PDB entry 1RHQ | X-ray diffraction, 3.00 A resolution | chains B and E of the 4 polymer chains in the assembly

Chain B (and E):
Protein: Caspase-3
From: Homo sapiens
Notes: EC 3.4.22.-; fragment: p12 subunit; chain E of this document is another copy of the same molecule, construct and numbering; everything in this record applies to it too
UniProtKB: P42574 (ICE3_HUMAN); the construct has insertions or renumbered stretches relative to UniProt, so the offset changes along the chain: 310-379 = UniProt 176-245; 382-390 = UniProt 258-266; 392-402 = UniProt 267-277
Chain sequence (102 residues; numbered 310 to 402 plus 10 insertion-coded residues; 1 number in that range is skipped by the numbering (no residue carries it; nothing is unmodelled there); the number before each row is that of its first residue; a row labelled like 381A-381I holds insertion residues (381A, then the next letters in order)):
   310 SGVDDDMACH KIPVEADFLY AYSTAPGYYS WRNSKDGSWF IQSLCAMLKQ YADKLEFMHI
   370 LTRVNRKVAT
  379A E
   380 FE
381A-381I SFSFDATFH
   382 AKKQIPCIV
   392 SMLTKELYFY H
Disordered / not traced: 310-319, 402
Construct notes: variant Glu324 (Asp190 in P42574)
Ligand contacts: 0ZZ (5-S-benzyl-3-({N-[(5-bromo-2-methoxyphenyl)acetyl]-L-valyl}amino)-2,3-dideoxy-5-thio-D-erythro-pentonic acid): Tyr338, Ser339, Trp340, Arg341, Ser381A, Phe381B, Ser381C, Phe381H
Curated features (UniProtKB/Swiss-Prot):
  - modified residue: Arg341 (Microbial infection: ADP-riboxanated arginine)

How chain B and chain E interact:
Contacting residue pairs - 43 pairs, chain B then chain E:
  Lys320(B) with Glu381(E), salt bridge; Ala382(E); Lys384(E)
  Pro322(B) with Ala378(E); Lys384(E); Gln385(E)
  Glu324(B) with Tyr337(E), hydrogen bond; Ile386(E)
  Ala325(B) with Ile386(E), hydrophobic
  Ala334(B) with Met393(E), hydrophobic
  Tyr337(B) with Glu324(E), hydrogen bond
  Glu365(B) with His368(E), salt bridge
  His368(B) with Glu365(E), salt bridge; His368(E); Glu397(E), salt bridge
  Thr371(B) with Thr395(E); Lys396(E)
  Asn374(B) with Leu394(E)
  Arg375(B) with Thr395(E), hydrogen bond (side chain-backbone); Lys396(E)
  Ala378(B) with Pro322(E)
  Glu381(B) with Lys320(E), salt bridge
  Ala382(B) with Lys320(E)
  Lys384(B) with Lys320(E); Pro322(E)
  Gln385(B) with Pro322(E)
  Ile386(B) with Glu324(E); Ala325(E), hydrophobic; Met393(E)
  Ile389(B) with Ile389(E); Val390(E); Ser392(E), hydrogen bond (backbone-backbone)
  Val390(B) with Ile389(E); Val390(E), hydrophobic
  Ser392(B) with Ile389(E), hydrogen bond (backbone-backbone)
  Met393(B) with Ala334(E), hydrophobic; Ile386(E)
  Leu394(B) with Asn374(E)
  Thr395(B) with Thr371(E); Arg375(E), hydrogen bond (backbone-side chain)
  Lys396(B) with Thr371(E); Arg375(E)
  Glu397(B) with His368(E), salt bridge
Other interface residues (no listed pair), chain B (29 interface residues in all): Ile321, Pro387, Cys388, Tyr399
Other interface residues (no listed pair), chain E (30 interface residues in all): Ile321, Pro335, Pro387, Cys388, Tyr399

Summary:
29 residues of chain B face 30 of chain E across their interface; the contacts include 6 hydrogen bonds and 6
salt bridges. Polar contacts include Lys320(B)-Glu381(E), Glu365(B)-His368(E) and His368(B)-Glu397(E). Ligands
of chain B: compound 0ZZ.
Both chains are Caspase-3 (Homo sapiens). Entry 1RHQ (Crystal structure of the complex of caspase-3 with a
bromomethoxyphenyl inhibitor) was determined by X-ray diffraction (same publication as 1RE1, 1RHJ, 1RHK, 1RHM,
1RHR and 1RHU).
